5XNV - chains A and B; structure by X-ray diffraction, 2.70 A resolution.

Chain A:
Protein: YEATS domain-containing protein 2
Organism: Homo sapiens
UniProtKB: Q9ULM3 (YETS2_HUMAN); residue numbers follow UniProt; this construct covers 201-332
Chain sequence (133 residues; row label = number of the first residue in the row):
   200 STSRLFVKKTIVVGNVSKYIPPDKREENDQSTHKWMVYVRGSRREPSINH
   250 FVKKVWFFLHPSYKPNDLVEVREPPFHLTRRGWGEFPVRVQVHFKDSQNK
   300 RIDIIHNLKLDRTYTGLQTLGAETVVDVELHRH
Not modelled in the structure: 200
Sequence notes: expression tag (200)
Curated features (UniProtKB/Swiss-Prot):
  - region (Histone H3K27cr binding): H259 to S261, W282 to E284
  - mutagenesis: H259 (H259A: Strongly reduced binding to histone H3 crotonylated at 'Lys-27' (H3K27cr)), S261 (S261A: Strongly reduced binding to histone H3 crotonylated at 'Lys-27' (H3K27cr)), Y262 (Y262A: Strongly reduced binding to histone H3 crotonylated at 'Lys-27' (H3K27cr)), W282 (W282A: Strongly reduced binding to histone H3 crotonylated at 'Lys-27' (H3K27cr)), G283 (G283A: Abolished binding to histone H3 crotonylated at 'Lys-27' (H3K27cr)), E284 (E284A: Abolished binding to histone H3 crotonylated at 'Lys-27' (H3K27cr)), F285 (F285A: Strongly reduced binding to histone H3 crotonylated at 'Lys-27' (H3K27cr)), Y313 (Y313A: Reduced binding to histone H3 crotonylated at 'Lys-27' (H3K27cr))
From the paper describing this entry:
  - mutagenesis - Y262A, W282A: abolished binding to Ala-ala-arg-aly-ser-ala-pro-ala (chain B)
  - mutagenesis - Y262A, W282A: decreased growth

Chain B:
Protein: Ala-ala-arg-aly-ser-ala-pro-ala
Chain sequence (8 residues; row label = number of the first residue in the row):
    24 AARKSAPA
Modified positions: K27 (N(6)-acetyllysine; ALY)
From the paper describing this entry:
  - post-translational modification sites: K27
  - mutagenesis - P30A (2-fold): decreased binding to YEATS domain-containing protein 2 (chain A)

How chain A and chain B interact:
Contacting residue pairs (19):
  H259(A) with A25(B), hydrogen bond (side chain-backbone); K27(B)
  P260(A) with A25(B)
  S261(A) with K27(B)
  Y262(A) with K27(B)
  G281(A) with K27(B)
  W282(A) with K27(B); A29(B); P30(B)
  G283(A) with K27(B); S28(B)
  E284(A) with K27(B); S28(B), hydrogen bond (backbone-backbone); P30(B)
  F285(A) with R26(B)
  P286(A) with R26(B)
  L309(A) with P30(B), hydrophobic
  R311(A) with P30(B)
  Y313(A) with A31(B)
Interface residues without a listed pair, chain A (14 interface residues in all): R280
The authors on this interface:
  - pairs named by the authors: Y262(A)-K27(B), W282(A)-K27(B)
  - interface residues, chain A: H259(A), S261(A), Y262(A), W282(A), G283(A), E284(A), F285(A), Y313(A)

In short:
14 residues of chain A and 7 residues of chain B are in contact, with 2 hydrogen bonds. Among the polar pairs
are H259(A)-A25(B) and E284(A)-S28(B). The authors report contacts between Y262(A) and K27(B) and W282(A) and
K27(B). From the paper: Y262A and W282A of chain A abolish binding to Ala-ala-arg-aly-ser-ala-pro-ala (chain
B); interface residues H259(A), S261(A) and Y262(A) among others.
Chain A is YEATS domain-containing protein 2 (Homo sapiens) and chain B is Ala-ala-arg-aly-ser-ala-pro-ala;
the structure, Crystal structure of YEATS2 YEATS bound to H3K27ac peptide, was determined by X-ray
diffraction.
